Entry 4BY7 (X-ray diffraction, 3.15 A resolution); this record covers chains A and T of the 16 polymer chains in the assembly.

Chain A:
Name: DNA-directed RNA polymerase II subunit RPB1
Source organism: Saccharomyces cerevisiae
Notes: EC 2.7.7.6
Reference sequence: P04050 (RPB1_YEAST); numbering as in UniProt (aligned over 1-1733)
Chain sequence (1733 residues; each row starts with the number of its first residue):
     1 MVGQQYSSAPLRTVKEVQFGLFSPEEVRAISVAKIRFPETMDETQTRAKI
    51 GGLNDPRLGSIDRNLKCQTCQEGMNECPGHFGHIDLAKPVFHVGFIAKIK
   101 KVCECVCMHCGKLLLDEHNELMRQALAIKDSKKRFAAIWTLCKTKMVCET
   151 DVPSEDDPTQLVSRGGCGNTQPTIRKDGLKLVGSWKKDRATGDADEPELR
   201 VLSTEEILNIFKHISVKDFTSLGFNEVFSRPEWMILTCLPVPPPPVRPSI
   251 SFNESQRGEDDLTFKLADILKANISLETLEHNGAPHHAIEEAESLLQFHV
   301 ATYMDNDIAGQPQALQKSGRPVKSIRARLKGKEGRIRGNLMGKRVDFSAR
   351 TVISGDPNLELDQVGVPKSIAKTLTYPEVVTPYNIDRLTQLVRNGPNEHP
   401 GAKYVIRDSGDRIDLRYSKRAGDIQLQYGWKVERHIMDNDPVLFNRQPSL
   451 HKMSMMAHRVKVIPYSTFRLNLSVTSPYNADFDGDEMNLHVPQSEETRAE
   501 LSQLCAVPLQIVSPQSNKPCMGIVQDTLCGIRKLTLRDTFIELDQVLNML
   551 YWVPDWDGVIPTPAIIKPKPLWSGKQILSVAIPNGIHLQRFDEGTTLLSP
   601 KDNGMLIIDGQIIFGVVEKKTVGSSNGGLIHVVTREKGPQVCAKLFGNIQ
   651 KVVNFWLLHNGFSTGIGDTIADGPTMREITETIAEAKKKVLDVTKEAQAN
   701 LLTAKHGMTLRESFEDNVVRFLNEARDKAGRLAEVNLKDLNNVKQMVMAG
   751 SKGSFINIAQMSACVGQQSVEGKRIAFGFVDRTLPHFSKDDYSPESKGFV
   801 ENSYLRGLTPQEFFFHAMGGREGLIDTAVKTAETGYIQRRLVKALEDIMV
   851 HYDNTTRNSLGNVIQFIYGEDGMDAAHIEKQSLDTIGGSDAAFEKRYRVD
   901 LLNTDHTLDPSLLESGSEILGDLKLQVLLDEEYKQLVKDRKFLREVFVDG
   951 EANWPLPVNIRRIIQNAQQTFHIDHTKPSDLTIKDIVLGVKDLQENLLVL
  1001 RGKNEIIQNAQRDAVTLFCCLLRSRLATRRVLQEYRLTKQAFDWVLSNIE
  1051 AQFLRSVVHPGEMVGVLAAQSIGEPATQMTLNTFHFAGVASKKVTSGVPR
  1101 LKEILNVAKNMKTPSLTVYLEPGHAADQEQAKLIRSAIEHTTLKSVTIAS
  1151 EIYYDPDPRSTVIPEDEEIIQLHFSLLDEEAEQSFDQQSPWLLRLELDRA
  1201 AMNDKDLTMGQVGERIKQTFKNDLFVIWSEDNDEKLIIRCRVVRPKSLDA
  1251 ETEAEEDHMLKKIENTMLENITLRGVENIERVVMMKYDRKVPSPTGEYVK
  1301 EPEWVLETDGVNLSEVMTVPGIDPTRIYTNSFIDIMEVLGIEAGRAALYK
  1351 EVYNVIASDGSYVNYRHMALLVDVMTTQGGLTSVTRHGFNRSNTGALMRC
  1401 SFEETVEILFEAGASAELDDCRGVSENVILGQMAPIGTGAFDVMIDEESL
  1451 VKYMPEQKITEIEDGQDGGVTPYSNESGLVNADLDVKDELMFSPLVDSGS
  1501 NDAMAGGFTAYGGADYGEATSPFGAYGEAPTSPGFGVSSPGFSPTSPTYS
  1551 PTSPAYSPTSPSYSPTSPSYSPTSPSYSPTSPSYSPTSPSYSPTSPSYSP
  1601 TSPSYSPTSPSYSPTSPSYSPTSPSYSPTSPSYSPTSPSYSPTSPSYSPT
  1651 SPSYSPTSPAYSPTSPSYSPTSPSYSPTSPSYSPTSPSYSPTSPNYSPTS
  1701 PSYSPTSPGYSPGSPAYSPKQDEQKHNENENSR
Disordered / not traced: 1, 187-194, 1083-1093, 1245-1253, 1456-1733
Ion coordination: Zn2+ site 1: Cys67, Cys70, Cys77, His80; Zn2+ site 2: Cys107, Cys110, Cys148, Cys167; Mg2+: Asp481, Asp483, Asp485 (shared with 1 residue of chain P)
Curated features (UniProtKB/Swiss-Prot):
  - region: Pro248 to Asp260 (Lid loop), Asn306 to Lys323 (Rudder loop), Pro810 to Glu822 (Bridging helix)
  - binding site (Zn(2+)): Cys67, Cys70, Cys77, His80, Cys107, Cys110, Cys148, Cys167
  - binding site (Mg(2+)): Asp481, Asp483, Asp485
  - modified residue: Thr1471 (Phosphothreonine)
  - cross-link (Glycyl lysine isopeptide (Lys-Gly)): Lys695 (interchain with G-Cter in ubiquitin), Lys1246 (interchain with G-Cter in ubiquitin), Lys1350 (interchain with G-Cter in ubiquitin)
  - natural variant: Ser1653 to Pro1659 (deletion: In strain: A364A)
  - mutagenesis: Lys1246 (K1246R: Impairs ubiquitination during transcription stress)

Chain T:
Molecule: 26-nt DNA strand
Sequence (26 nucleotides; each row starts with the number of its first residue):
     1 AGCTCAAGTACTTATTCCUGGTCATT
Disordered / not traced: 1
Modified / non-standard residues: BRU (5-bromo-2'-deoxyuridine-5'-monophosphate) at position 19

Interface between chain A and chain T:
Contacting residue pairs (21; chain A residue first):
  Ile250(A) - DT26(T)  base contact
  Phe252(A) - DT26(T)  stacking on the base
  Gly258(A) - DT26(T)  phosphate contact
  Ala309(A) - DC11(T)  phosphate contact
  Arg326(A) - DT13(T)  salt bridge to the phosphate
  Lys332(A) - DT16(T)  salt bridge to the phosphate
  Lys332(A) - DC17(T)  salt bridge to the phosphate
  Arg337(A) - DT15(T)  salt bridge to the phosphate
  Arg350(A) - DC18(T)  sugar contact
  Gln447(A) - DC17(T)  sugar contact
  Pro448(A) - DT16(T)  base contact
  Thr831(A) - DT16(T)  base contact
  Ala832(A) - DT15(T)  sugar contact
  Tyr836(A) - DA14(T)  phosphate contact
  Tyr836(A) - DT15(T)  sugar contact
  Arg839(A) - DT15(T)  phosphate contact
  Arg1386(A) - DT12(T)  sugar contact
  Arg1386(A) - DT13(T)  sugar contact
  Glu1403(A) - DT13(T)  phosphate contact
  Glu1403(A) - DA14(T)  phosphate contact
  Glu1407(A) - DT13(T)  phosphate contact
Also at the interface, not in a pair above, chain A (19 interface residues in all): Glu259, Glu1404

Overview:
19 residues of chain A face 9 of chain T across their interface; the contacts include 4 salt bridges and 1
aromatic stacking contact. Polar pairs include Arg326(A)-DT13(T), Lys332(A)-DT16(T) and Lys332(A)-DC17(T).
Here chain A is DNA-directed RNA polymerase II subunit RPB1 (Saccharomyces cerevisiae) and chain T is a 26-nt
DNA strand. Entry 4BY7 (elongating RNA Polymerase II-Bye1 TLD complex) was determined by X-ray diffraction
together with 4BXX, 4BXZ and 4BY1 from the same study.
